Entry 5TM8 (X-ray diffraction, 1.99 A resolution); this record covers chains A and B of the 4 polymer chains in the assembly.

Chain A (and B):
Protein: Estrogen receptor
Source organism: Homo sapiens
Notes: fragment: ligand-binding domain; chain B of this document is another copy of the same molecule, construct and numbering; everything in this record applies to it too
UniProt: P03372 (ESR1_HUMAN), isoform P03372-3; residues 298-554 here correspond to UniProt positions 125-381 (UniProt number = residue number - 173)
Amino-acid sequence (257 residues; each row starts with the number of its first residue):
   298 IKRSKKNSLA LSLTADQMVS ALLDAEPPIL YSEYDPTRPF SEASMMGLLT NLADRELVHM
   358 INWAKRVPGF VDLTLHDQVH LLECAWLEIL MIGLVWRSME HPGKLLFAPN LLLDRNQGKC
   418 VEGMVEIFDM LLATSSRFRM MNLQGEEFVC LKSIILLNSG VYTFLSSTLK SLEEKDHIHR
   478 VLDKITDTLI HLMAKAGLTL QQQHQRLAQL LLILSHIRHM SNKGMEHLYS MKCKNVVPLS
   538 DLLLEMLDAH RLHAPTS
Not modelled in the structure: 298-304, 462-466, 531-534, 549-554 (chain B: 298-303, 332-335, 462-471, 530-532, 549-554)
Sequence notes: engineered mutation S537 (Tyr364 in P03372)
Small-molecule neighbours: 7K6 (7-{4-[(1S,4S,6R)-6-[(4-bromophenoxy)sulfonyl]-3-(4-hydroxyphenyl)-7-oxabicyclo[2.2.1]hept-2-en-2-yl]phenoxy}heptanoic acid): M343, L346, T347, L349, A350, E353, W383, L384, L387, M388, L391, R394, F404, V418, E419, G420, M421, I424, F425, L428, G521, H524, L525, M528, K529, L536, L540, L541, L544

How chain A and chain B interact:
Pairs across the interface (57):
  A430(A) with Y459(B)
  R434(A) with Y459(B), hydrogen bond; H476(B)
  I451(A) with L509(B), hydrophobic
  N455(A) with L509(B); H513(B), hydrogen bond
  S456(A) with H513(B)
  Y459(A) with A430(B); R434(B), hydrogen bond; I510(B); H513(B)
  H476(A) with R434(B)
  D480(A) with Q502(B); Q506(B), hydrogen bond
  T483(A) with H501(B); A505(B)
  D484(A) with Q498(B), hydrogen bond; H501(B), salt bridge; Q502(B)
  I487(A) with H501(B)
  L497(A) with L497(B), hydrophobic
  Q498(A) with D484(B), hydrogen bond
  H501(A) with T483(B); I487(B); H501(B); L504(B)
  Q502(A) with D480(B); D484(B), hydrogen bond
  L504(A) with H501(B)
  A505(A) with T483(B); L508(B), hydrophobic
  Q506(A) with D480(B)
  L508(A) with A505(B), hydrophobic
  L509(A) with I451(B), hydrophobic; N455(B)
  I510(A) with Y459(B)
  L511(A) with L509(B), hydrophobic; S512(B), hydrogen bond (backbone-side chain)
  S512(A) with S512(B), hydrogen bond (backbone-side chain); R515(B), hydrogen bond
  H513(A) with N455(B), hydrogen bond (side chain-backbone); S456(B), hydrogen bond (side chain-backbone); V458(B); Y459(B); R515(B)
  R515(A) with S512(B); H513(B), hydrogen bond; H516(B)
  H516(A) with R515(B); N519(B), hydrogen bond
  N519(A) with H516(B), hydrogen bond; N519(B), hydrogen bond
  E523(A) with E523(B); Y526(B), hydrogen bond
  Y526(A) with K520(B); E523(B), hydrogen bond
  H547(A) with K520(B), hydrogen bond (backbone-side chain)
Interface residues without a listed pair, chain A (36 interface residues in all): M427, V458, T460, R477, L479, K520
Interface residues without a listed pair, chain B (34 interface residues in all): M427, T460, L479, L511

Summary:
36 residues of chain A and 34 residues of chain B are in contact, with 19 hydrogen bonds and 1 salt bridge.
Polar pairs include D484(A)-H501(B), R434(A)-Y459(B) and N455(A)-H513(B). Bound to chain A: compound 7K6.
Chain A and chain B are both Estrogen receptor (Homo sapiens); the structure, Crystal Structure of the
ER-alpha Ligand-binding Domain (Y537S) in Complex with the OBHS-ASC compound,
7-(4-((1R,4S,6R)-6-((4-bromophenoxy)sulfonyl)-3-(4-hydroxyphenyl)-7-oxabicyclo[2.2.1]hept-2-en-2-yl)phenoxy)heptanoic
acid, was determined by X-ray diffraction (same publication as 5KR9, 5KRA, 5KRC, 5KRF, 5KRH, 5KRI and 43
further entries).
